2GFB - chains A and B; structure by X-ray diffraction, 3.00 A resolution.

Chain A:
Name: IGG2A CNJ206 fab (light chain)
From: Mus musculus
Notes: antibody fragment or engineered binder
Sequence (214 residues; row label = number of the first residue in the row):
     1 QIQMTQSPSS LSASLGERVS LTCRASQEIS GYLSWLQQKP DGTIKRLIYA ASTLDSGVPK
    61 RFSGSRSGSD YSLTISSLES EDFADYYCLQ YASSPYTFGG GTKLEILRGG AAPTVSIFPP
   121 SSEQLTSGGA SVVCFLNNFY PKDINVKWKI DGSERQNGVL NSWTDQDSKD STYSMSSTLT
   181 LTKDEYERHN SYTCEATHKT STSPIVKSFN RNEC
Disulfides: Cys23-Cys88, Cys134-Cys194
Differences from the reference sequence: conflict Glu28 (Asp in 12002892), Ser30 (Gly in 12002892), Gly31 (Val in 12002892), Tyr32 (Ser in 12002892), Ser34 (Asn in 12002892), Lys39 (Glu in 12002892), Ala50 (Gly in 12002892), Ala51 (Thr in 12002892), Thr53 (Arg in 12002892), Ala84 (Val in 12002892), Tyr96 (Pro in 12002892), Thr102 (Ser101 in 12002892), Lys103 (Ala102 in 12002892), Leu104 (Pro103 in 12002892), Glu105 (Ser104 in 12002892), Ile106 (Cys105 in 12002892), Leu107 (Lys106 in 12002892), Gly109 (Ala108 in 12002892), Gly110 (Asp109 in 12002892); insertion (99)

Chain B:
Name: IGG2A CNJ206 fab (heavy chain)
From: Mus musculus
Notes: antibody fragment or engineered binder
Sequence (219 residues; row label = number of the first residue in the row; note: 14 numbers in that range are skipped by the numbering (no residue carries them; nothing is unmodelled there); a row labelled like 82A-82C holds insertion residues (82A, then the next letters in order)):
     1 DVKLVESGGG LVQPGGSRKL SCAASGFTFS SFGMHWVRQA PEKGLEWVAY IS
   52A S
    53 GSSTIYYADT VKGRFTISRD NPKNTLFLQM
82A-82C TSL
    83 RSEDTAMYYC ARGDYYGS
100A-100B RG
   101 AYWGQGTLVT VSA
   115 KTTAPSVYPL APVCGD
   133 TTGSSVTLGC LVKGYFPEPV TL
   156 TW
   162 NSGSLSSG
   171 VHTFPAVLQS
   183 DLYTLSSSVT VTSS
   198 TWP
   202 SQSIT
   208 CNVAHPASST KVDKKIEPRG
Disulfides: Cys22-Cys92, Cys142-Cys208
Differences from the reference sequence: conflict Gln13 (Lys in 4091056), Arg18 (Leu in 4091056), Ser30 (Arg in 4091056), 22 further conflict positions vs the reference (4091056) not listed; insertion (57, 95)

Chain A / chain B interface:
Contacting residue pairs - 82 pairs, chain A then chain B:
  Gln1(A) - Asp61(B)
  Gln38(A) - Gln39(B)
  Gln38(A) - Leu45(B)
  Asp41(A) - Gln105(B)
  Gly42(A) - Tyr91(B)
  Gly42(A) - Gln105(B)
  Thr43(A) - Ser100(B)
  Thr43(A) - Gln105(B)  hydrogen bond
  Ile44(A) - Leu45(B)  hydrophobic
  Ile44(A) - Tyr97(B)  hydrophobic
  Ile44(A) - Gly99(B)
  Lys45(A) - Tyr97(B)
  Lys45(A) - Gly99(B)
  Arg46(A) - Asp96(B)
  Arg46(A) - Tyr97(B)  hydrogen bond (backbone-backbone)
  Tyr87(A) - Gln39(B)  hydrogen bond
  Tyr87(A) - Gly44(B)
  Tyr87(A) - Leu45(B)
  Leu89(A) - Tyr97(B)  hydrophobic
  Ser94(A) - Trp47(B)
  Ser94(A) - Tyr58(B)
  Pro95(A) - Trp47(B)  hydrophobic
  Tyr96(A) - Trp47(B)
  Tyr96(A) - Tyr58(B)
  Phe98(A) - Val37(B)  hydrophobic
  Phe98(A) - Glu46(B)
  Phe98(A) - Trp47(B)
  Phe98(A) - Tyr97(B)
  Thr114(A) - Thr134(B)
  Val115(A) - Asp130(B)
  Ser116(A) - Asp130(B)  hydrogen bond (side chain-backbone)
  Ser116(A) - Thr133(B)  hydrogen bond (side chain-backbone)
  Ser116(A) - Thr139(B)  hydrogen bond
  Ile117(A) - Cys128(B)
  Ile117(A) - Gly129(B)  hydrogen bond (backbone-backbone)
  Ile117(A) - Asp130(B)  hydrogen bond (backbone-side chain)
  Phe118(A) - Leu124(B)  hydrophobic
  Phe118(A) - Ala125(B)
  Phe118(A) - Gly129(B)
  Phe118(A) - Thr139(B)
  Pro119(A) - Pro126(B)
  Pro119(A) - Val127(B)  hydrophobic
  Pro119(A) - Cys128(B)
  Pro119(A) - Gly227(B)
  Pro120(A) - Gly227(B)
  Ser121(A) - Tyr122(B)
  Ser121(A) - Pro123(B)
  Glu123(A) - Tyr122(B)
  Glu123(A) - Pro123(B)
  Glu123(A) - Lys221(B)  salt bridge
  Gln124(A) - Tyr122(B)
  Gln124(A) - Lys145(B)
  Ser127(A) - Tyr122(B)
  Ser131(A) - Leu143(B)
  Ser131(A) - Lys145(B)
  Val133(A) - Leu124(B)  hydrophobic
  Phe135(A) - Leu124(B)  hydrophobic
  Phe135(A) - Gly141(B)
  Phe135(A) - Phe174(B)  hydrophobic
  Phe135(A) - Ser188(B)
  Phe135(A) - Ser189(B)
  Phe135(A) - Ser190(B)
  Asn137(A) - His172(B)
  Asn137(A) - Phe174(B)
  Asn137(A) - Ser190(B)  hydrogen bond
  Asn138(A) - His172(B)
  Leu160(A) - Val177(B)  hydrophobic
  Leu160(A) - Gln179(B)
  Asn161(A) - Val177(B)
  Ser162(A) - Phe174(B)
  Ser162(A) - Pro175(B)  hydrogen bond (side chain-backbone)
  Ser162(A) - Val177(B)
  Trp163(A) - Pro175(B)
  Thr164(A) - Phe174(B)
  Ser174(A) - His172(B)  hydrogen bond
  Ser174(A) - Phe174(B)
  Met175(A) - Phe174(B)
  Ser176(A) - Phe174(B)
  Ser176(A) - Ser188(B)  hydrogen bond
  Thr180(A) - Lys145(B)
  Lys207(A) - Asp130(B)  salt bridge
  Cys214(A) - Arg226(B)  hydrogen bond (backbone-side chain)
Interface residues without a listed pair, chain A (45 interface residues in all): Leu36, Val159, Ser208, Phe209
Interface residues without a listed pair, chain B (44 interface residues in all): His35, Tyr98, Leu140, Thr173

In short:
45 residues of chain A face 44 of chain B across their interface, with 13 hydrogen bonds and 2 salt bridges.
Polar pairs include Glu123(A)-Lys221(B), Lys207(A)-Asp130(B) and Thr43(A)-Gln105(B).
Chain A is IGG2A CNJ206 fab (light chain) and chain B is IGG2A CNJ206 fab (heavy chain), both from Mus
musculus; the structure, Crystal structure of a catalytic fab having esterase-like activity, was determined by
X-ray diffraction.
